PDB entry 6R1T | electron microscopy, 4.02 A resolution (low resolution: residue-level contacts below are approximate; hydrogen-bond / salt-bridge calls are withheld) | chains D and I of the 10 polymer chains in the assembly

== Chain D ==
Molecule: Histone H2B
Organism: Xenopus laevis
Reference sequence: A0A1L8FQ56 (A0A1L8FQ56_XENLA); residues 26-121 here correspond to UniProt positions 30-125 (UniProt number = residue number + 4)
Amino-acid sequence (96 residues; each row starts with the number of its first residue):
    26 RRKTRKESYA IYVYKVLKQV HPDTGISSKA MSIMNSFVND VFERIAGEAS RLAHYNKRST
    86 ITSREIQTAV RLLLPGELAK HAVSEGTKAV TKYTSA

== Chain I ==
Molecule: 147-nt DNA strand
Organism: synthetic construct
Sequence (147 nucleotides; each row starts with the number of its first residue; numbers below 1 keep their minus sign (DA-73 is residue -73)):
   -73 ATCGGATGTA TATATCTGAC ACGTGCCTGG AGACTAGGGA GTAATCCCCT TGGCGGTTAA
   -13 AACGCGGGGG ACAGCGCGTA CGTGCGTTTA AGCGGTGCTA GAGCTGTCTA CGACCAATTG
    47 AGCGGCCTCG GCACCGGGAT TCTCGAT

== How chain D and chain I interact ==
Contacting residue pairs (15):
  Arg26(D) with DT31(I)
  Thr29(D) with DC30(I)
  Tyr39(D) with DA-53(I); DC-52(I)
  Gly50(D) with DA-53(I)
  Ile51(D) with DC-54(I); DA-53(I)
  Ser52(D) with DC-54(I)
  Ser53(D) with DC-54(I)
  Lys82(D) with DA-34(I)
  Arg83(D) with DA-34(I); DG-33(I)
  Ser84(D) with DA-34(I)
  Thr85(D) with DG-35(I); DA-34(I)

== Overview ==
11 residues of chain D face 8 of chain I across their interface.
Here chain D is Histone H2B (Xenopus laevis) and chain I is a 147-nt DNA strand (synthetic construct). Entry
6R1T (Structure of LSD2/NPAC-linker/nucleosome core particle complex: Class 1, free nuclesome) was determined
by electron microscopy together with 6R1U and 6R25 from the same study.
